Entry 7E8E (electron microscopy, 3.90 A resolution); this record covers chains D and L of the 12 polymer chains in the assembly.

== Chain D ==
Name: Potassium voltage-gated channel subfamily D member 2
Source organism: Homo sapiens
UniProt: Q9NZV8 (KCND2_HUMAN); residue numbers follow UniProt; this construct covers 2-495
Sequence (494 residues; each row starts with the number of its first residue):
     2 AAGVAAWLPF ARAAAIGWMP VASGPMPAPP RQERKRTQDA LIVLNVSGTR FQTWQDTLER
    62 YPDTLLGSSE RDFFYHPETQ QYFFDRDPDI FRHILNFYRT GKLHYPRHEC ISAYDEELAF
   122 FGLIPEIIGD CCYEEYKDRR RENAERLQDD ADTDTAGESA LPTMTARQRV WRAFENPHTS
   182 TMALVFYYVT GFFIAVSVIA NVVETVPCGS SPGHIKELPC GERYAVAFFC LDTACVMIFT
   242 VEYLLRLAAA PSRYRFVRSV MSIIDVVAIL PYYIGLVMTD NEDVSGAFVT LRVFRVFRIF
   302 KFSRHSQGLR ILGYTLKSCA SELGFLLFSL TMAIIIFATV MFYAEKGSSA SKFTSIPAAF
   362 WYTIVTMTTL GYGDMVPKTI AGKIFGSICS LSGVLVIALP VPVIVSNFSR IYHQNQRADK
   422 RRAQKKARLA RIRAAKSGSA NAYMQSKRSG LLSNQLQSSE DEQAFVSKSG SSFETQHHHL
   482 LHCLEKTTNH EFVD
Unresolved in the structure: 158-166, 219-223, 451-471
Differences from the reference sequence: conflict S450 (Asn in Q9NZV8)
Swiss-Prot annotation at these positions:
  - region: A2 to M20 (Interaction with KCNIP1, KCNIP2, and other family members), E71 to D90 (Interaction with KCNIP1), Q308 to A321 (S4-S5 linker), F474 to T489 (Required for dendritic targeting)
  - motif: T370 to D375 (Selectivity filter)
  - binding site (Zn(2+)): H105, C111, C132, C133
  - binding site (K(+)): T370, L371, G372, Y373
  - modified residue: T38 (Phosphothreonine), S438 (Phosphoserine)
  - natural variant: V404 (V404M: Found in a family with atypical autism and severe epilepsy)
  - mutagenesis: G309 (G309A: Increases peak current amplitude and causes a negative shift in the voltage-dependence of activation), R311 (R311A: No effect on peak current amplitude, but causes a positive shift in the voltage-dependence of activation. May increase the affinity for the closed-inactivated state of the channel), I312 (I312A: Increases peak current amplitude and causes a positive shift in the voltage-dependence of activation), L313 (L313A: Causes a positive shift in the voltage-dependence of activation. May decrease the affinity for the closed-inactivated state of the channel), G314 (G314A: Loss of channel activity), Y315 (Y315A: Increases peak current amplitude but has a minor effect on the voltage-dependence of activation), T316 (T316A: Increases peak current amplitude and causes a positive shift in the voltage-dependence of activation), L317 (L317A: Increases peak current amplitude and causes a positive shift in the voltage-dependence of activation), K318 (K318A: Increases peak current amplitude and causes a positive shift in the voltage-dependence of activation), S319 (S319A: May impair protein folding), C320 (C320A: Increases peak current amplitude and causes a positive shift in the voltage-dependence of activation ...), S322 (S322A: Increases peak current amplitude and causes a positive shift in the voltage-dependence of activation. May increase the affinity for the closed-inactivated state of the channel), 16 further mutagenesis entries in UniProt

== Chain L ==
Name: Dipeptidyl aminopeptidase-like protein 6
Source organism: Homo sapiens
UniProt: P42658 (DPP6_HUMAN); residues 32-58 here correspond to UniProt positions 94-120 (UniProt number = residue number + 62)
Sequence (28 residues; row label = number of the first residue in the row):
    31 AKGIAIALLV ILVICSLIVT SVILLTPA
Differences from the reference sequence: expression tag (31)

== How chain D and chain L interact ==
Pairs across the interface (12):
  T182(D) with I34(L)
  L185(D) with I34(L), hydrophobic
  V186(D) with I34(L); A37(L); L38(L), hydrophobic
  Y189(D) with L38(L), hydrophobic
  V190(D) with L38(L); I41(L), hydrophobic; L42(L), hydrophobic
  F193(D) with L42(L), hydrophobic
  F194(D) with C45(L), hydrophobic
  A228(D) with I53(L), hydrophobic
Also at the interface, not in a pair above, chain D (10 interface residues in all): S181, C231
Also at the interface, not in a pair above, chain L (8 interface residues in all): V52

== Summary ==
Chain D and chain L form an interface of 10 and 8 residues respectively. UniProt lists 4 Zn2+-binding
residues, 4 K+-binding residues and 29 mutagenesis sites on chain D.
Chain D is Potassium voltage-gated channel subfamily D member 2 and chain L is Dipeptidyl aminopeptidase-like
protein 6, both from Homo sapiens; the structure, CryoEM structure of human Kv4.2-DPP6S-KChIP1 complex,
transmembrane and intracellular region, was determined by electron microscopy together with 7E83, 7E84 and
7F3F from the same study.
